PDB entry 6CO9 | X-ray diffraction, 1.60 A resolution | chains A and B

[Chain A]
Molecule: Probable CoA-transferase alpha subunit
Organism: Rhodococcus jostii (strain RHA1)
UniProt: Q0S7P9 (Q0S7P9_RHOJR); residue numbers follow UniProt; this construct covers 2-296
Amino-acid sequence (308 residues; numbered -11 to 296; the number before each row is that of its first residue; numbers below 1 keep their minus sign (Met-11 is residue -11)):
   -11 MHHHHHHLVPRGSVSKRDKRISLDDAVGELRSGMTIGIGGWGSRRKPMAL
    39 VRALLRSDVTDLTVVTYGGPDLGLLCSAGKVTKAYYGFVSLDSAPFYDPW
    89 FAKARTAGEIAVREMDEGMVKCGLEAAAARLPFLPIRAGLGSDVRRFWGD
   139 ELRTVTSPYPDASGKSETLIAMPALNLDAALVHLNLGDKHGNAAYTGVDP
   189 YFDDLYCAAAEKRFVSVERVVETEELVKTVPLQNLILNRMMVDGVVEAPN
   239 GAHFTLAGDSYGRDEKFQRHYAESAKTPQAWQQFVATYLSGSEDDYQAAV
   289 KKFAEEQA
Unresolved in the structure: -11 to 1
Construct notes: initiating methionine (-11); expression tag (-10 to 1)
Curated features (UniProtKB/Swiss-Prot):
  - mutagenesis: Glu105 (E105A/D: Loss of activity)
Ligand contacts: F8G (S-{(3R,5R,9R)-1-[(2R,3S,4R,5R)-5-(6-amino-9H-purin-9-yl)-4-hydroxy-3-(phosphonooxy)tetrahydrofuran-2-yl]-3,5,9-trihydroxy-8,8-dimethyl-3,5-dioxido-10,14-dioxo-2,4,6-trioxa-11,15-diaza-3lambda~5~,5lambda~5~-diphosphaheptadecan-17-yl} (5R,10R)-7-hydroxy-10-methyl-2-oxo-1-oxaspiro[4.5]dec-6-ene-6-carbothioate (non-preferred name)): Trp29, Tyr85, Glu105
What the authors report for this chain:
  - catalytic residues: Glu105
  - binding site for F8G: Tyr85, Glu105
  - mutagenesis - E105A, E105D: abolished catalytic activity on F8G

[Chain B]
Molecule: Probable CoA-transferase beta subunit
Organism: Rhodococcus jostii
UniProt: Q0S7Q0 (Q0S7Q0_RHOJR); numbering as in UniProt (aligned over 1-253)
Amino-acid sequence (253 residues; row label = number of the first residue in the row):
     1 MSETITEVTRAEYCAIACADIFSGAGEIMASPMATLPLIGARLARLTTEP
    51 DLLITDGEALIFADTPAVGAKAPIEGWMPFRKVFDVVASGRRHVVMGANQ
   101 IDRHGNQNLSAFGPLQQPTRQMFGVRGAPGNTINHPTSYWVGKHTSRVFC
   151 DTVDIVSGVGYDQIDPENPAYRFHHLHRVVSNLGVFDFGGPDHTFRALSL
   201 HPGVTADQVADNTSFEVAGLADAGVTREPTDEELRLIREVLDPRSLRDRE
   251 VSV
Unresolved in the structure: 1-6
Curated features (UniProtKB/Swiss-Prot):
  - mutagenesis: Glu58 (E58A: 20% decrease in activity), Arg92 (R92M: Loss of activity), Arg126 (R126M: Loss of activity)
Ligand contacts: F8G (S-{(3R,5R,9R)-1-[(2R,3S,4R,5R)-5-(6-amino-9H-purin-9-yl)-4-hydroxy-3-(phosphonooxy)tetrahydrofuran-2-yl]-3,5,9-trihydroxy-8,8-dimethyl-3,5-dioxido-10,14-dioxo-2,4,6-trioxa-11,15-diaza-3lambda~5~,5lambda~5~-diphosphaheptadecan-17-yl} (5R,10R)-7-hydroxy-10-methyl-2-oxo-1-oxaspiro[4.5]dec-6-ene-6-carbothioate (non-preferred name)): Met33, Phe80, Val83, Phe84, Arg92, Val94, Met96, Gly97, Ala98, Asn99, Leu109, Phe112, Thr119, Arg120, Met122, Phe123, Arg126, Gly127, Ala128, Asn131, Asp154
What the authors report for this chain:
  - conformationally variable residues (side-chain flip): Arg120, Arg126
  - binding site for F8G: Arg92, Asn99, Phe112, Thr119, Arg120, Arg126
  - catalytic residues: Arg92, Arg126
  - mutagenesis - E58A: decreased catalytic activity on F8G
  - mutagenesis - R92M, R126M: abolished catalytic activity on F8G

[Interface between chain A and chain B]
Contacting residue pairs (94):
  Trp29(A) - Phe80(B)
  Trp29(A) - Arg126(B)
  Arg32(A) - Glu58(B)
  Arg32(A) - Phe80(B)
  Gly75(A) - Arg126(B)  hydrogen bond (backbone-backbone)
  Phe76(A) - Phe123(B)
  Phe76(A) - Arg126(B)
  Val77(A) - Phe123(B)  hydrogen bond (backbone-backbone)
  Ser78(A) - Phe123(B)
  Phe84(A) - Phe123(B)  hydrophobic
  Tyr85(A) - Arg120(B)
  Tyr85(A) - Gln121(B)
  Tyr85(A) - Met122(B)
  Tyr85(A) - Phe123(B)  hydrophobic
  Phe89(A) - Gln121(B)
  Ala90(A) - Gln121(B)
  Arg93(A) - Leu115(B)  hydrogen bond (side chain-backbone)
  Arg93(A) - Gln116(B)
  Arg93(A) - Gln117(B)
  Arg93(A) - Pro118(B)
  Arg93(A) - Gln121(B)  hydrogen bond
  Thr94(A) - Gln117(B)  hydrogen bond (backbone-side chain)
  Thr94(A) - Pro118(B)
  Thr94(A) - Thr119(B)
  Ala95(A) - Gln117(B)
  Gly96(A) - Gln116(B)
  Gly96(A) - Gln117(B)
  Ala99(A) - Gln116(B)
  Val100(A) - Gln116(B)  hydrogen bond (backbone-side chain)
  Arg101(A) - Gln116(B)
  Glu102(A) - Ser110(B)  hydrogen bond
  Glu102(A) - Gly124(B)
  Glu102(A) - Val125(B)  hydrogen bond (side chain-backbone)
  Met103(A) - Val125(B)
  Asp104(A) - Val125(B)
  Asp104(A) - Arg126(B)
  Asp104(A) - Gly127(B)
  Asp104(A) - Pro129(B)
  Asp104(A) - Gly130(B)  hydrogen bond (side chain-backbone)
  Glu105(A) - Phe84(B)
  Glu105(A) - Arg126(B)  salt bridge
  Glu105(A) - Gly127(B)
  Gly106(A) - Phe84(B)
  Lys109(A) - Arg81(B)  hydrogen bond (side chain-backbone)
  Lys109(A) - Asp85(B)  salt bridge
  Arg125(A) - Ile133(B)
  Arg125(A) - Asn134(B)  hydrogen bond
  Arg125(A) - Ala170(B)  hydrogen bond (side chain-backbone)
  Arg125(A) - Phe173(B)
  Ala126(A) - Gly130(B)
  Ala126(A) - Ile133(B)
  Gly127(A) - Pro129(B)
  Leu128(A) - Val159(B)
  Leu128(A) - Ala170(B)  hydrophobic
  Leu128(A) - Tyr171(B)
  Gly129(A) - Val156(B)
  Gly129(A) - Val159(B)
  Gly129(A) - Gln163(B)
  Gly129(A) - Tyr171(B)  hydrogen bond (backbone-side chain)
  Ser130(A) - Pro129(B)
  Ser130(A) - Val156(B)
  Asp131(A) - Ile155(B)
  Asp131(A) - Val156(B)  hydrogen bond (side chain-backbone)
  Val132(A) - Pro129(B)  hydrophobic
  Arg134(A) - Leu115(B)
  Arg134(A) - Asp154(B)
  Phe135(A) - Leu115(B)
  Phe135(A) - Gln116(B)
  Asp149(A) - Pro169(B)
  Asp149(A) - Arg172(B)  salt bridge
  Lys153(A) - Pro166(B)  hydrogen bond (side chain-backbone)
  Lys153(A) - Glu167(B)
  Lys153(A) - Pro169(B)
  Ser154(A) - Pro169(B)
  Glu155(A) - Asn168(B)
  Glu155(A) - Pro169(B)
  Glu155(A) - Ala170(B)
  Glu155(A) - Arg172(B)  salt bridge
  Thr156(A) - Asn168(B)  hydrogen bond (backbone-side chain)
  Thr156(A) - Ala170(B)
  Leu157(A) - Ala170(B)  hydrophobic
  Tyr183(A) - Trp77(B)
  Val186(A) - Glu58(B)
  Val186(A) - Ala59(B)
  Val186(A) - Trp77(B)  hydrogen bond (backbone-side chain)
  Asp187(A) - Pro79(B)
  Asp187(A) - Phe80(B)  hydrogen bond (side chain-backbone)
  Pro188(A) - Trp77(B)
  Pro188(A) - Arg81(B)
  Tyr189(A) - Arg81(B)  hydrogen bond (backbone-side chain)
  Phe190(A) - Phe80(B)
  Phe190(A) - Arg81(B)
  Phe190(A) - Phe84(B)  hydrophobic
  Asp192(A) - Arg81(B)  salt bridge
Other interface residues (no listed pair), chain A (50 interface residues in all): Tyr55, Ile98, Leu193, Leu244
Other interface residues (no listed pair), chain B (43 interface residues in all): Leu60, Ala111, Ala128, Ser157
From the paper, about this interface:
  - residue pairs: Glu105(A)-Arg126(B) (hydrogen bond)

[In short]
The interface between chain A and chain B involves 50 residues on one side and 43 on the other; the contacts
include 19 hydrogen bonds and 5 salt bridges. Polar contacts include Glu105(A)-Arg126(B), Lys109(A)-Asp85(B)
and Asp149(A)-Arg172(B). The authors report a hydrogen bond between Glu105(A) and Arg126(B). The paper reports
catalytic residues Glu105(A) and Arg92(B) among others; E105A and E105D of chain A abolish catalytic activity
on F8G; 5 substitutions were tested in all.
Here chain A is Probable CoA-transferase alpha subunit (Rhodococcus jostii (strain RHA1)) and chain B is
Probable CoA-transferase beta subunit (Rhodococcus jostii). Entry 6CO9 (Crystal structure of Rhodococcus
jostii RHA1 IpdAB COCHEA-COA complex) was determined by X-ray diffraction together with 6CO6, 6COJ and 6CON
from the same study.
